6DK0 - chains B and C of the 3 polymer chains in the assembly; structure by X-ray diffraction, 2.90 A resolution.

== Chain B (and C) ==
Molecule: Sigma non-opioid intracellular receptor 1
Source organism: Homo sapiens
Notes: chain C of this document is another copy of the same molecule, construct and numbering; everything in this record applies to it too
UniProt: Q99720 (SGMR1_HUMAN); residue numbers follow UniProt; this construct covers 1-223
Amino-acid sequence (227 residues; numbered -3 to 223; the number before each row is that of its first residue; numbers below 1 keep their minus sign (Gly-3 is residue -3)):
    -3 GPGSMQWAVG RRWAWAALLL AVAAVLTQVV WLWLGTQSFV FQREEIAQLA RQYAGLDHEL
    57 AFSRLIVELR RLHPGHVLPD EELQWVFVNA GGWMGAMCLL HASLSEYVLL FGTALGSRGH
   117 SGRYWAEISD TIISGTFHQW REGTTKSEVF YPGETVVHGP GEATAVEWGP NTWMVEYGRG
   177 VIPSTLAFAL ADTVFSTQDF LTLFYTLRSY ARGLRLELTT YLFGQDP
Disordered / not traced: -3 to -1, 220-223 (chain C: -3 to 1, 222-223)
Sequence notes: expression tag (-3 to 0)
Residues lining bound ligands: NE-100 (GKY; N-{2-[4-methoxy-3-(2-phenylethoxy)phenyl]ethyl}-N-propylpropan-1-amine): Val84, Trp89, Met93, Leu95, Ala98, Tyr103, Leu105, Phe107, Ser117, Tyr120, Ile124, Asp126, Phe133, His154, Trp164, Glu172, Ile178, Thr181, Leu182, Ala185, Tyr206
Swiss-Prot annotation at these positions:
  - region: Gln2 to Arg8 (Targeting to endoplasmic reticulum-associated lipid droplets), Ser99 to Leu106 (Important for ligand-binding)
  - site (Important for ligand binding): Asp126, Glu172
  - natural variant: Leu65 (L65Q: In HMNR2; uncertain significance), Glu102 (E102Q: In ALS16)
  - mutagenesis: Glu123 (E123G: No effect on ligand-binding), Asp126 (D126G: Reduces ligand-binding. No effect on subcellular localization), Glu138 (E138G: No effect on ligand-binding), Glu144 (E144G: No effect on ligand-binding), Glu150 (E150G: No effect on ligand-binding), Glu158 (E158G: No effect on ligand-binding), Glu163 (E163G: No effect on ligand-binding), Glu172 (E172G: Reduces ligand-binding. No effect on subcellular localization), Asp188 (D188G: No effect on ligand-binding), Asp195 (D195G: No effect on ligand-binding), Glu213 (E213G: No effect on ligand-binding)
From the paper describing this entry:
  - binding site for NE-100: Asp126, Glu172
  - self-association interface (contacts with another copy of this molecule): Gln194
  - specificity-determining residues: Tyr103 (proposed by the authors, not directly observed)

== How chain B and chain C interact ==
Contacting residue pairs (49; chain B residue first):
  His54(B) with Thr141(C), hydrogen bond
  Glu55(B) with Thr141(C), hydrogen bond
  Phe83(B) with Trp136(C); Glu138(C); Ala159(C); Thr160(C); Ala161(C)
  Asn85(B) with His116(C)
  Met90(B) with Gly115(C); His116(C); Thr160(C); Ala161(C), hydrophobic
  Gly91(B) with Trp136(C)
  Ala92(B) with Trp136(C), hydrophobic
  Gly108(B) with Trp136(C)
  Thr109(B) with Trp136(C)
  Ala110(B) with Trp136(C); Thr141(C); Ser143(C)
  Leu111(B) with Arg114(C), hydrogen bond (backbone-side chain); His134(C); Trp136(C), hydrophobic; Ser143(C); Ala161(C); Glu163(C)
  Gly112(B) with Arg114(C), hydrogen bond (backbone-side chain)
  Ser113(B) with Arg114(C)
  Arg114(B) with Arg114(C)
  Asn167(B) with Thr141(C)
  Trp169(B) with Trp136(C), hydrophobic; Thr141(C)
  Phe191(B) with Ala187(C); Phe191(C), hydrophobic
  Ser192(B) with Gly87(C), hydrogen bond (backbone-backbone); Gly88(C), hydrogen bond (side chain-backbone); Phe184(C); Ala187(C); Asp188(C), hydrogen bond
  Thr193(B) with His116(C); Phe184(C)
  Gln194(B) with Ala183(C), hydrogen bond (side chain-backbone); Phe184(C), hydrogen bond (side chain-backbone); Ala187(C)
  Asp195(B) with His116(C), salt bridge; Arg119(C), salt bridge; Ala159(C)
  Leu197(B) with Arg119(C)
  Thr198(B) with Arg119(C), hydrogen bond
  Tyr201(B) with Glu138(C)
Also at the interface, not in a pair above, chain B (26 interface residues in all): Trp81, Trp164
Also at the interface, not in a pair above, chain C (25 interface residues in all): Ala86, Arg137, Gly139, Lys142, Val162

== Overview ==
26 residues of chain B and 25 residues of chain C are in contact, with 10 hydrogen bonds and 2 salt bridges.
Among the polar pairs are Asp195(B)-His116(C), Asp195(B)-Arg119(C) and His54(B)-Thr141(C). Chain B binds
NE-100. The paper reports a binding site for NE-100 at Asp126(B) and Glu172(B); the specificity determinant
Tyr103(B).
Chain B and chain C are both Sigma non-opioid intracellular receptor 1 (Homo sapiens); the structure, Human
sigma-1 receptor bound to NE-100, was determined by X-ray diffraction, deposited together with 6DJZ and 6DK1.
